PDB entry 3J3Y | electron microscopy | chains iC and iD of the 1176 polymer chains in the assembly

Chain iC (and iD):
Molecule: capsid protein
Organism: Human immunodeficiency virus 1
Notes: chain iD of this document is another copy of the same molecule, construct and numbering; everything in this record applies to it too
Reference sequence: Q79791 (Q79791_9HIV1); residues 1-231 here correspond to UniProt positions 133-363 (UniProt number = residue number + 132)
Amino-acid sequence (231 residues; row label = number of the first residue in the row):
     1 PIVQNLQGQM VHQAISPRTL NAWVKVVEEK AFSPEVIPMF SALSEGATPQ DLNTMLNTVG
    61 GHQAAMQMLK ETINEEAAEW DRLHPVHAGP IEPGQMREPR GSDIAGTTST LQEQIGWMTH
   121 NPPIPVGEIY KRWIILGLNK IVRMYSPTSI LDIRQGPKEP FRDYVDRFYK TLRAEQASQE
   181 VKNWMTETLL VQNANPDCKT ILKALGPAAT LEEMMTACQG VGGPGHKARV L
Construct notes: engineered mutation Glu92 (Ala224 in Q79791)

Interface between chain iC and chain iD:
Pairs across the interface - 49 pairs, chain iC then chain iD:
  Val3(iC) with Leu6(iD)
  Gln4(iC) with Leu6(iD)
  Asn5(iC) with Leu6(iD); Gln7(iD)
  Gln7(iC) with Gln7(iD)
  Val11(iC) with Gln4(iD); Leu6(iD)
  Gln13(iC) with Ile2(iD); Val3(iD); Gln4(iD)
  Pro17(iC) with Ala42(iD); Leu43(iD); Glu45(iD)
  Arg18(iC) with Arg18(iD)
  Leu20(iC) with Ala42(iD); Glu45(iD)
  Asn21(iC) with Met39(iD); Ala42(iD); Leu43(iD)
  Val24(iC) with Met39(iD)
  Lys25(iC) with Met39(iD)
  Glu28(iC) with Lys30(iD); Glu35(iD)
  Thr58(iC) with Pro38(iD); Ala42(iD)
  Val59(iC) with Arg173(iD)
  Gly60(iC) with Pro38(iD); Arg173(iD)
  Gln63(iC) with Tyr169(iD); Arg173(iD)
  Ala64(iC) with Tyr169(iD); Leu211(iD); Met215(iD)
  Gln67(iC) with Tyr169(iD); Leu211(iD)
  Met68(iC) with Leu211(iD); Glu212(iD); Met215(iD)
  Glu71(iC) with Thr210(iD); Leu211(iD)
  Lys140(iC) with Glu212(iD)
  Met144(iC) with Arg162(iD); Met215(iD)
  Pro147(iC) with His226(iD); Lys227(iD); Arg229(iD)
  Arg167(iC) with Leu231(iD)
  Lys170(iC) with Leu231(iD)
  Thr171(iC) with Leu231(iD)
Interface residues without a listed pair, chain iC (28 interface residues in all): His12
Interface residues without a listed pair, chain iD (31 interface residues in all): Pro1, Thr19, Ser41, Val165, Asp166, Lys170, Ala209

In short:
Chain iC and chain iD form an interface of 28 and 31 residues respectively.
Both chains are capsid protein (Human immunodeficiency virus 1). Entry 3J3Y (Atomic-level structure of the
entire HIV-1 capsid (186 hexamers + 12 pentamers)) was determined by electron microscopy (same publication as
3J4F, 3J34 and 3J3Q).
